4GN1 - chain A; structure by X-ray diffraction, 2.40 A resolution.

Chain A:
Name: Ras-associated and pleckstrin homology domains-containing protein 1
From: Homo sapiens
Notes: fragment: RA and PH domain
UniProtKB: Q70E73 (RAPH1_HUMAN); numbering as in UniProt (aligned over 266-520)
Sequence (255 residues; each row starts with the number of its first residue):
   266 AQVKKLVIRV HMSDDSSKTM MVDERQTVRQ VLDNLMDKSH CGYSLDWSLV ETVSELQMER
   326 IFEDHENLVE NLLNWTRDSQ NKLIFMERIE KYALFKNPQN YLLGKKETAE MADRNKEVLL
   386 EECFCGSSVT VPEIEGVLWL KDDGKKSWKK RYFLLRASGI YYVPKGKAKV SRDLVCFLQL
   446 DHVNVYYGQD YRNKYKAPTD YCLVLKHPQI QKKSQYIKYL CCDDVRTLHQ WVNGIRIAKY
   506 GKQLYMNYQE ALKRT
Unresolved in the structure: 266-267, 519-520
Curated features (UniProtKB/Swiss-Prot):
  - modified residue (Phosphotyrosine): Y426, Y456
Residues lining bound ligands: malonate ion (MLI): E316, V318, R325, F327, N336, N339, W340, N449, Y451, K471, P473, Q476
Reported in the primary citation:
  - self-association interface (contacts with another copy of this molecule); pairs are residue here / residue on that copy: K270-E375 (backbone contact), V272-L368 (hydrophobic contact)

Overview:
Chain A binds malonate ion. The paper reports a self-association interface involving K270 and V272.
Chain A is Ras-associated and pleckstrin homology domains-containing protein 1 (Homo sapiens); the structure,
Crystal Structure of the RA and PH domains of Lamellipodin, was determined by X-ray diffraction together with
4GMV from the same study.
